Entry 7PUY (electron microscopy, 3.30 A resolution); this record covers chains A and C of the 6 polymer chains in the assembly.

== Chain A (and C) ==
Name: Pre-glycoprotein polyprotein GP complex
From: Lassa virus (strain Mouse/Sierra Leone/Josiah/1976)
Notes: chain C of this document is another copy of the same molecule, construct and numbering; everything in this record applies to it too
UniProtKB: P08669 (GLYC_LASSJ); residue numbers follow UniProt; this construct covers 1-259
Amino-acid sequence (259 residues; row label = number of the first residue in the row):
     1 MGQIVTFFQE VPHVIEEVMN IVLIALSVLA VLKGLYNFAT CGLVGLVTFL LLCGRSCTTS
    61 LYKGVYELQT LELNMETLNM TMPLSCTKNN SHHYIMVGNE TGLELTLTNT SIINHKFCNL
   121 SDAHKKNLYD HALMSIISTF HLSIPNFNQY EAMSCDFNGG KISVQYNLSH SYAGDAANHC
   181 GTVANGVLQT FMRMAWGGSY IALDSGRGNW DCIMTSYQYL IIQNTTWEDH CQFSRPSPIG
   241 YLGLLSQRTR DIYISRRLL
Not modelled in the structure: 1, 36-58, 171-178, 199-206
Cystine bridges: Cys86-Cys231, Cys118-Cys155, Cys180-Cys212
Covalent attachments: N-acetylglucosamine (NAG) linked to Asn79, Asn99, Asn109, Asn119, Asn167
Small-molecule neighbours: N-acetylglucosamine (NAG; 2-acetamido-2-deoxy-beta-D-glucopyranose): Ala195, Trp196, Phe233, Ser234, Arg235
Curated features (UniProtKB/Swiss-Prot):
  - binding site (Zn(2+)): Cys57
  - site: Lys33 (Important for GP-C-mediated membrane fusion), Thr58, Thr59 (Cleavage), Leu259 (Cleavage)
  - lipidation: Gly2 (N-myristoyl glycine)
  - glycosylation (N-linked (GlcNAc...) asparagine): Asn79, Asn89, Asn99, Asn109, Asn119, Asn167, Asn224
Reported in the primary citation:
  - self-association interface (contacts with another copy of this molecule); pairs are residue here / residue on that copy: Tyr150-Arg257, Tyr150-Lys125 (hydrogen bond), Ile254, Arg257, Leu258, Leu259
  - binding site for beta-D-glucopyranuronic acid: Tyr150, Arg257, Leu258
  - binding site for alpha-D-xylopyranose: Arg256, Arg257
  - mutagenesis - H141A, F147A: abolished binding to alpha-DG (citing earlier work)

== How chain A and chain C interact ==
Contacting residue pairs (39):
  Lys116(A) with Arg257(C)
  Cys118(A) with Arg257(C)
  Leu120(A) with Ile254(C); Ser255(C); Arg256(C)
  Ser121(A) with Ser255(C)
  His124(A) with Asn148(C); Gln149(C); Tyr253(C); Ile254(C)
  Lys125(A) with Gln149(C); Tyr150(C), hydrogen bond; Glu151(C), salt bridge
  Asn127(A) with Asn148(C), hydrogen bond
  Tyr129(A) with Asn148(C), hydrogen bond
  His131(A) with Asn148(C); Gly181(C); Tyr253(C)
  Met134(A) with Tyr253(C), hydrophobic
  Ser135(A) with Tyr253(C)
  Ser138(A) with Tyr253(C); Ile254(C)
  His141(A) with Ile254(C); Arg257(C), hydrogen bond (side chain-backbone)
  Leu142(A) with Ile254(C), hydrophobic; Leu259(C), hydrophobic
  Phe147(A) with Arg257(C)
  Asn148(A) with Leu258(C)
  Tyr150(A) with Arg257(C), hydrogen bond (backbone-side chain); Leu258(C), hydrophobic
  Met153(A) with Arg257(C), hydrogen bond (backbone-side chain)
  Leu245(A) with Arg250(C)
  Arg248(A) with Arg250(C), hydrogen bond (side chain-backbone); Ile252(C), hydrogen bond (side chain-backbone)
  Ile252(A) with Leu258(C)
  Ser255(A) with Arg256(C); Leu258(C); Leu259(C)
  Leu259(A) with Leu259(C)
Interface residues without a listed pair, chain A (27 interface residues in all): Phe117, Ile137, Tyr253, Leu258
Interface residues without a listed pair, chain C (16 interface residues in all): Ser121, Thr249

== Overview ==
The interface between chain A and chain C involves 27 residues on one side and 16 on the other, with 8
hydrogen bonds and 1 salt bridge. Polar contacts include Lys125(A)-Glu151(C), Lys125(A)-Tyr150(C) and
Asn127(A)-Asn148(C). The paper reports a binding site for beta-D-glucopyranuronic acid at Tyr150(A), Arg257(A)
and Leu258(A); H141A and F147A of chain A abolish binding to alpha-DG.
Both chains are Pre-glycoprotein polyprotein GP complex (Lassa virus (strain Mouse/Sierra Leone/Josiah/1976)).
Entry 7PUY (Structure of the membrane soluble spike complex from the Lassa virus in a C3-symmetric map) was
determined by electron microscopy, deposited together with 7PVD.
